Entry 9HBR (electron microscopy, 2.90 A resolution); this record covers chains C and D of the 5 polymer chains in the assembly.

# Chain C (and D)
Name: Tilapia Lake Virus nucleoprotein (segment 4)
Organism: Tilapia lake virus
Notes: chain D of this document is another copy of the same molecule, construct and numbering; everything in this record applies to it too
UniProt: A0A1Y9SHW7 (A0A1Y9SHW7_9VIRU); residue numbers follow UniProt; this construct covers 1-354
Sequence (354 residues; numbered 1 to 354; the number before each row is that of its first residue):
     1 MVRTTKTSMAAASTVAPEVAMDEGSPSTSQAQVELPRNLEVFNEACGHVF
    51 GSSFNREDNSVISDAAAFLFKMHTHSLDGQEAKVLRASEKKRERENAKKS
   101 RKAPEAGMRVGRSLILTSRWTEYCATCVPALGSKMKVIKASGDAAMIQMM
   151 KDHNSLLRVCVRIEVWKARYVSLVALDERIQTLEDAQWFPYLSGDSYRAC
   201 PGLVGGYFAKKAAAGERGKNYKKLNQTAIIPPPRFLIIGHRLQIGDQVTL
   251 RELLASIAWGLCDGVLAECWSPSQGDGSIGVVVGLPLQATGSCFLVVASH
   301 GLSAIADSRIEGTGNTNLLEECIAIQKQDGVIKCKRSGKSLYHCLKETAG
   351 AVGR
Unresolved in the structure: 1-33, 290-315, 351-354 (chain D: 1-33, 312-315, 351-354)
What the authors report for this chain:
  - self-association interface (contacts with another copy of this molecule); pairs are residue here / residue on that copy: Arg179-Gly218, Asp185-Arg217, Asn220-Glu178, Phe294-His343 (pi stacking), Leu302-Ile323, Ser303-Glu321 (hydrogen bond), Ser303-Arg336 (hydrogen bond), Glu321-Leu302, Arg336-Leu302, Glu178, Ile180, Ile180, Leu183, Thr227, Ile257, Ile257, Trp259, Leu261, Cys262, Leu266, Pro286, Cys293, Cys293, Ser299, His300, Leu302, Glu311, Leu318, Leu318, Arg336
  - contacts within the chain: Arg179-Tyr191, Phe294-Arg309
  - binding site for 40-mer vRNA loop: Arg94, Lys151, Asn225, Ile229, Arg241, Leu285
  - binding site for 40-mer vRNA loop: Lys83, Leu85, Lys90, Lys91, Leu131, Lys134, Lys136, Lys139, Asn154, Arg198, Tyr207, Phe208

# How chain C and chain D interact
Pairs across the interface - 52 pairs, chain C then chain D:
  Leu176(C) with Cys293(D), hydrophobic
  Glu178(C) with Tyr221(D); Lys223(D)
  Arg179(C) with Arg217(D), hydrogen bond (backbone-side chain); Lys219(D)
  Gln181(C) with Arg217(D); Lys223(D); Leu295(D)
  Thr182(C) with Leu295(D)
  Leu183(C) with Leu295(D); Ala304(D), hydrophobic; Ile305(D)
  Asp185(C) with Arg217(D), salt bridge
  Ala186(C) with Val297(D), hydrophobic
  Thr227(C) with Ser299(D); His300(D)
  Ile257(C) with His300(D)
  Trp259(C) with Val297(D), hydrophobic
  Leu261(C) with Cys293(D), hydrophobic; Leu295(D); Val296(D); Val297(D), hydrogen bond (backbone-backbone)
  Cys262(C) with Val297(D); Ser299(D), hydrogen bond
  Asp263(C) with Val296(D); Leu302(D)
  Leu266(C) with His300(D)
  Pro286(C) with His300(D)
  Leu287(C) with His300(D)
  Gln288(C) with His300(D); Gly301(D)
  Ala289(C) with His300(D)
  Leu318(C) with Ser303(D); Glu311(D)
  Glu321(C) with Gly301(D); Leu302(D); Ser303(D), hydrogen bond (side chain-backbone)
  Ile323(C) with His300(D); Leu302(D), hydrophobic
  Arg336(C) with Val296(D); Leu302(D); Ser303(D), hydrogen bond (side chain-backbone); Ile305(D)
  Gly338(C) with Val296(D); Ile305(D)
  Lys339(C) with Ser308(D)
  Ser340(C) with Leu295(D), hydrogen bond (side chain-backbone); Val296(D)
  Tyr342(C) with Gly291(D), hydrogen bond (side chain-backbone)
  His343(C) with Phe294(D)
  Lys346(C) with Gln288(D); Gly291(D), hydrogen bond (side chain-backbone)
Interface residues without a listed pair, chain C (32 interface residues in all): Ile180, Val265, Cys322
Interface residues without a listed pair, chain D (24 interface residues in all): Gly218, Lys222, Ser292, Ala306

# Summary
Chain C and chain D form an interface of 32 and 24 residues respectively; the contacts include 8 hydrogen
bonds and 1 salt bridge. Among the polar pairs are Asp185(C)-Arg217(D), Arg179(C)-Arg217(D) and
Cys262(C)-Ser299(D). From the paper: a binding site for 40-mer vRNA loop at Arg94(C), Lys151(C) and Asn225(C)
among others; a self-association interface involving Glu178(C), Arg179(C) and Ile180(C) among others.
Both chains are Tilapia Lake Virus nucleoprotein (segment 4) (Tilapia lake virus). Entry 9HBR (TiLV-NP
pentamer (pseudo-C5) (local refinement around 2 TiLV-NPs)) was determined by electron microscopy (same
publication as 9HBS, 9HBT, 9HBU, 9HBV, 9HBW, 9HBX, 9HBY and 9HBZ).
